7T9T - chains E and F of the 12 polymer chains in the assembly; structure by electron microscopy, 3.70 A resolution.

Chain E:
Name: Envelope glycoprotein gp160
From: Human immunodeficiency virus 1
UniProt: M4M0W3 (M4M0W3_9HIV1); the construct lacks a stretch of the UniProt sequence and is renumbered around it, so the offset changes along the chain: 35-144 = UniProt 31-140; 154-309 = UniProt 141-296; 312-321 = UniProt 297-306; 322-359 = UniProt 308-345; 1 more segments
Sequence (461 residues; numbered 32 to 503 plus 1 insertion-coded residue; 12 numbers in that range are skipped by the numbering (no residue carries them; nothing is unmodelled there); the number before each row is that of its first residue):
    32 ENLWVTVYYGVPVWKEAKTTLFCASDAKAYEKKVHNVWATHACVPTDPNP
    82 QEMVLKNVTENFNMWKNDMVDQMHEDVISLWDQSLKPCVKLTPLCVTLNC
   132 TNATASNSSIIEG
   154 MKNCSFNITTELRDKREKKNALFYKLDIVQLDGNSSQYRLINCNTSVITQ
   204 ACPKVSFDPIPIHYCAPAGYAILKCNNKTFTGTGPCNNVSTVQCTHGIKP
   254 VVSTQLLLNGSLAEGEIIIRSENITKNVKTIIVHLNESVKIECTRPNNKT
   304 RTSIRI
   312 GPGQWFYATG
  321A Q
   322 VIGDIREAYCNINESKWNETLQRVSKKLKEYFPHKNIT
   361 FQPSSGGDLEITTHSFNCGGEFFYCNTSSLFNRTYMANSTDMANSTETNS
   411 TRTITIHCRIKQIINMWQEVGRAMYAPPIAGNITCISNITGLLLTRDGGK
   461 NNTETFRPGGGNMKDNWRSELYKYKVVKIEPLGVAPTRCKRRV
Not modelled in the structure: 63-70, 154-156, 312, 399-408
Disulfide bonds: Cys54-Cys74, Cys119-Cys205, Cys126-Cys196, Cys131-Cys157, Cys218-Cys247, Cys228-Cys239, Cys296-Cys331, Cys378-Cys445, Cys385-Cys418
Covalently attached groups: N-acetylglucosamine (NAG) linked to Asn160, Asn230, Asn241, Asn262, Asn339, Asn386, Asn392; glycan linked to Asn197
Differences from the reference sequence: expression tag (32-34); conflict Lys64 (Glu60 in M4M0W3), Trp316 (Ala301 in M4M0W3), Lys488 (Glu473 in M4M0W3), Ile489 (Val474 in M4M0W3), Glu490 (Lys475 in M4M0W3), Arg498 (Asn483 in M4M0W3), Cys499 (Ala484 in M4M0W3), Lys500 (Arg485 in M4M0W3)

Chain F:
Name: Envelope glycoprotein gp41
From: Human immunodeficiency virus 1
UniProt: Q2N0S5 (Q2N0S5_9HIV1); residues 511-664 here correspond to UniProt positions 508-661 (UniProt number = residue number - 3)
Sequence (160 residues; numbered 505 to 664; the number before each row is that of its first residue):
   505 GRRRRRRAVGIGAVFLGFLGAAGSTMGAASMTLTVQARNLLSGIVQQQSN
   555 LLRAPEAQQHLLKLTVWGIKQLQARVLAVERYLRDQQLLGIWGCSGKLIC
   605 CTNVPWNSSWSNRNLSEIWDNMTWLQWDKEISNYTQIIYGLLEESQNQQE
   655 KNEQDLLALD
Not modelled in the structure: 505-517, 547-571
Disulfide bonds: Cys598-Cys604
Differences from the reference sequence: expression tag (505-510); conflict Pro559 (Ile556 in Q2N0S5), Cys605 (Thr602 in Q2N0S5)

Interface between chain E and chain F:
Disulfides between the chains: Cys499(E)-Cys605(F)
Residue-residue contacts (81; chain E residue first):
  Leu34(E) with Pro609(F); Trp610(F), hydrogen bond (backbone-backbone)
  Trp35(E) with Asn607(F); Val608(F); Pro609(F), hydrophobic; Trp610(F)
  Val36(E) with Cys605(F); Thr606(F), hydrogen bond (backbone-backbone); Val608(F), hydrogen bond (backbone-backbone); Pro609(F); Trp610(F), hydrophobic; Leu646(F), hydrophobic
  Thr37(E) with Cys604(F), hydrogen bond (side chain-backbone); Cys605(F)
  Val38(E) with Trp596(F), hydrophobic; Cys598(F), hydrophobic; Cys604(F), hydrogen bond (backbone-backbone); Leu646(F), hydrophobic
  Tyr39(E) with Leu602(F); Ile603(F), hydrophobic; Trp623(F)
  Tyr40(E) with Leu537(F); Tyr586(F); Leu593(F), hydrophobic; Leu602(F), hydrogen bond (backbone-backbone)
  Gly41(E) with Leu537(F); Gln540(F)
  Val42(E) with Leu537(F); Gln540(F); Trp628(F), hydrophobic
  Pro43(E) with Leu523(F), hydrophobic; Ala526(F), hydrophobic; Gln540(F); Trp628(F); Leu629(F)
  Val44(E) with Asp632(F)
  Trp45(E) with Leu523(F), hydrophobic; Ala526(F), hydrophobic; Leu629(F), hydrophobic
  Thr51(E) with Gln575(F)
  Leu52(E) with Gln575(F)
  Phe53(E) with Gln575(F); Ala578(F), hydrophobic
  Ala73(E) with Gly572(F); Ile573(F)
  Met84(E) with Phe519(F), hydrophobic; Gly521(F)
  Leu86(E) with Leu523(F); Gly524(F)
  Lys87(E) with Ala526(F)
  Asn88(E) with Gly527(F)
  Val89(E) with Ala526(F); Gly527(F)
  Pro220(E) with Ala578(F), hydrophobic
  Ala221(E) with Ala582(F)
  Gly222(E) with Arg585(F)
  Gln246(E) with Phe519(F)
  Lys488(E) with Arg585(F)
  Ile489(E) with Arg585(F), hydrogen bond (backbone-side chain)
  Pro491(E) with Asp589(F)
  Leu492(E) with Trp596(F), hydrophobic
  Val494(E) with Trp628(F); Trp631(F), hydrogen bond (backbone-side chain); Ile635(F), hydrophobic
  Ala495(E) with Trp610(F); Trp623(F), hydrophobic
  Pro496(E) with Trp610(F), hydrophobic; Leu619(F); Trp623(F); Trp631(F)
  Cys499(E) with Cys605(F), disulfide; Thr606(F), hydrogen bond (side chain-backbone)
  Lys500(E) with Cys605(F)
  Arg501(E) with Trp596(F), hydrogen bond (side chain-backbone); Gly597(F), hydrogen bond (side chain-backbone); Cys605(F); Thr606(F), hydrogen bond; Gln650(F)
  Arg502(E) with Gln653(F)
  Val503(E) with Gln653(F); Glu657(F)
Also at the interface, not in a pair above, chain E (44 interface residues in all): Lys46, Thr50, Asp107, Tyr223, Ala224, Thr497, Arg498
Also at the interface, not in a pair above, chain F (53 interface residues in all): Leu520, Phe522, Ala525, Ala533, Ser534, Asn543, Leu544, Leu545, Gln577, Leu581, Leu592, Trp614, Ile642

In short:
44 residues of chain E and 53 residues of chain F are in contact, with 1 disulfide bond and 12 hydrogen bonds.
Polar pairs include Thr37(E)-Cys604(F), Ile489(E)-Arg585(F) and Val494(E)-Trp631(F). Covalently linked
N-acetylglucosamine: at Asn160(E), Asn230(E), Asn241(E), Asn262(E), Asn339(E) and Asn386(E) and 1 more.
Here chain E is Envelope glycoprotein gp160 and chain F is Envelope glycoprotein gp41, both from Human
immunodeficiency virus 1. Entry 7T9T (Cryo-EM structure of CH235.12 in complex with HIV-1 Env trimer
CH505TF.N279K.SOSIP.664 with complex glycans) was determined by electron microscopy.
